Entry 6LZ3 (electron microscopy, 3.20 A resolution); this record covers chains A and D of the 4 polymer chains in the assembly.

# Chain A (and D)
Name: Cryptochrome2
Organism: Zea mays
Notes: chain D of this document is another copy of the same molecule, construct and numbering; everything in this record applies to it too
UniProtKB: B8A2L5 (B8A2L5_MAIZE); residues 1-688 here = UniProt positions 1-688
Chain sequence (688 residues; row label = number of the first residue in the row):
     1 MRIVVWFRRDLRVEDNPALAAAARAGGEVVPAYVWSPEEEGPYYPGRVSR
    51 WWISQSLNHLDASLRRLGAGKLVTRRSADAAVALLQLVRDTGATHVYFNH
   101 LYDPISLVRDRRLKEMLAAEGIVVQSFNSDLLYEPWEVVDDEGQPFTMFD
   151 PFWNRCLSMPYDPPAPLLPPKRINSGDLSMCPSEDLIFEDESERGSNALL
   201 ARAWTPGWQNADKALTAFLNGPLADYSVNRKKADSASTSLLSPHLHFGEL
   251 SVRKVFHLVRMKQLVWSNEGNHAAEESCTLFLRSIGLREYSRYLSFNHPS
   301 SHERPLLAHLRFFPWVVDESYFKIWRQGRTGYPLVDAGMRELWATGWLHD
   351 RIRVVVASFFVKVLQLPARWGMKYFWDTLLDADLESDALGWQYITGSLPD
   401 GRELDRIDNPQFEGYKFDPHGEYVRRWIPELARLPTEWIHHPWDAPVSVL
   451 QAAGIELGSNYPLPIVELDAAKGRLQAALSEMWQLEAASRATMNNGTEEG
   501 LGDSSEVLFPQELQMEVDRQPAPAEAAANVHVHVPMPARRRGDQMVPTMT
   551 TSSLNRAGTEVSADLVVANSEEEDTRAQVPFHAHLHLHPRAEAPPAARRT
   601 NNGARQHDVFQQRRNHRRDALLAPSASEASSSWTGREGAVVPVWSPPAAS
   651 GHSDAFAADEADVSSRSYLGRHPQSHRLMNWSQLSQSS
Disordered / not traced: 487-688
Sequence notes: engineered mutation Ala368 (Trp in B8A2L5)
Small-molecule neighbours: FAD (flavin-adenine dinucleotide): Tyr226, Thr238, Ser239, Leu240, Leu241, Ser242, Leu245, Phe281, Ser284, Ile285, Leu287, Arg288, Trp347, Asp350, Arg353, Ala357, Leu379, Asp381, Ala382, Asp383, Ser386, Asp387, Leu389, Gly390, Trp391, Ile394

# Interface between chain A and chain D
Contacting residue pairs (60; chain A residue first):
  Arg47(A) - Arg433(D)
  Val48(A) - Arg433(D)
  Ser192(A) - Ser448(D)
  Ser192(A) - Ala452(D)
  Glu193(A) - Arg433(D)  salt bridge
  Gly195(A) - Pro435(D)
  Ser196(A) - Arg433(D)  hydrogen bond (side chain-backbone)
  Asn197(A) - Arg433(D)
  Leu199(A) - Arg425(D)
  Leu199(A) - Ala432(D)
  Leu199(A) - Arg433(D)
  Leu199(A) - Leu434(D)
  Leu199(A) - Pro435(D)  hydrophobic
  Leu200(A) - Arg433(D)
  Arg202(A) - Glu422(D)  salt bridge
  Lys323(A) - Glu456(D)
  Gln327(A) - Glu456(D)
  Gln327(A) - Ser459(D)
  Gln327(A) - Asn460(D)
  Arg329(A) - Glu430(D)  salt bridge
  Arg329(A) - Ser459(D)
  Arg340(A) - Pro429(D)
  Arg340(A) - Glu430(D)  salt bridge
  Trp343(A) - Arg433(D)  hydrogen bond (backbone-side chain)
  Trp343(A) - Ala452(D)
  Trp343(A) - Ala453(D)  hydrogen bond (side chain-backbone)
  Trp343(A) - Gly454(D)
  Ala344(A) - Ala432(D)  hydrophobic
  Glu422(A) - Arg202(D)  salt bridge
  Arg425(A) - Leu199(D)
  Arg425(A) - Arg202(D)
  Trp427(A) - Pro429(D)
  Pro429(A) - Arg340(D)
  Pro429(A) - Trp427(D)
  Pro429(A) - Pro429(D)
  Glu430(A) - Arg329(D)  salt bridge
  Glu430(A) - Arg340(D)  salt bridge
  Ala432(A) - Leu199(D)
  Ala432(A) - Ala344(D)  hydrophobic
  Arg433(A) - Arg47(D)
  Arg433(A) - Val48(D)
  Arg433(A) - Glu193(D)  salt bridge
  Arg433(A) - Ser196(D)  hydrogen bond (backbone-side chain)
  Arg433(A) - Asn197(D)
  Arg433(A) - Leu199(D)
  Arg433(A) - Leu200(D)
  Arg433(A) - Trp343(D)  hydrogen bond (side chain-backbone)
  Leu434(A) - Leu199(D)
  Pro435(A) - Gly195(D)
  Pro435(A) - Leu199(D)  hydrophobic
  Ser448(A) - Ser192(D)
  Ala452(A) - Glu193(D)
  Ala452(A) - Trp343(D)
  Ala453(A) - Trp343(D)  hydrogen bond (backbone-side chain)
  Gly454(A) - Trp343(D)
  Glu456(A) - Lys323(D)
  Glu456(A) - Gln327(D)
  Ser459(A) - Gln327(D)
  Ser459(A) - Arg329(D)
  Asn460(A) - Gln327(D)
Also at the interface, not in a pair above, chain A (33 interface residues in all): Arg426
Also at the interface, not in a pair above, chain D (33 interface residues in all): Arg426

# Summary
Chain A and chain D each contribute 33 residues to their interface; the contacts include 6 hydrogen bonds and
8 salt bridges. Polar contacts include Glu193(A)-Arg433(D), Arg202(A)-Glu422(D) and Arg329(A)-Glu430(D).
Ligands of chain A: flavin-adenine dinucleotide.
Chain A and chain D are both Cryptochrome2 (Zea mays); the structure, Structure of cryptochrome in active
conformation, was determined by electron microscopy (same publication as 6LZ7).
